5D2G - chain A; structure by X-ray diffraction, 1.90 A resolution.

[Chain A]
Protein: 4-oxalocrotonate decarboxylase NahK
From: Pseudomonas putida
Notes: EC 4.1.1.77
Reference sequence: Q1XGK3 (Q1XGK3_PSEPU); numbering as in UniProt (aligned over 1-264)
Sequence (283 residues; each row starts with the number of its first residue; numbers below 1 keep their minus sign (Met-18 is residue -18)):
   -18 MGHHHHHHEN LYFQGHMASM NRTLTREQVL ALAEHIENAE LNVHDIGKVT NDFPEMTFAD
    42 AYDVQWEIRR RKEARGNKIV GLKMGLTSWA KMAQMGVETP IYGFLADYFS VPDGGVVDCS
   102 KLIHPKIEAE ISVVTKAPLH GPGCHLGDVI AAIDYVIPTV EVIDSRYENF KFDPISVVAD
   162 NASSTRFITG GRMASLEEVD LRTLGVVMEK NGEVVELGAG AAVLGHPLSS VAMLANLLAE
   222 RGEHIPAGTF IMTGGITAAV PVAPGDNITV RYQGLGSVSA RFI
Not modelled in the structure: -18 to 1
Construct notes: initiating methionine (-18); expression tag (-17 to 0); engineered mutation Pro155 (Leu in Q1XGK3)
Ion coordination: Mg2+: Glu109, Glu111, Glu142
From the paper describing this entry:
  - Mg2+ coordination: Glu109, Glu111, Glu142
  - Mg2+ coordination through a water molecule: Met65
  - contacts within the chain: Lys64-Glu142 (salt bridge)
  - specificity-determining residues: Lys72 (by similarity / conservation)
  - catalytic residues: Lys64, Lys72, Ser164 (proposed by the authors, not directly observed)

[In short]
The Mg2+ site is built by Glu109, Glu111 and Glu142. The paper reports catalytic residues Lys64, Lys72 and
Ser164; Mg2+ coordination by Glu109, Glu111 and Glu142.
Chain A is 4-oxalocrotonate decarboxylase NahK (Pseudomonas putida); the structure, 4-oxalocrotonate
decarboxylase from Pseudomonas putida G7 - complexed with magnesium, was determined by X-ray diffraction,
deposited together with 5D2F, 5D2H, 5D2I, 5D2J and 5D2K.
